PDB entry 6TUT | electron microscopy, 3.25 A resolution | chains B and C of the 18 polymer chains in the assembly

# Chain B
Molecule: DNA-directed RNA polymerase III subunit RPC2
Organism: Saccharomyces cerevisiae S288C
Notes: EC 2.7.7.6
Reference sequence: P22276 (RPC2_YEAST); residue numbers follow UniProt; this construct covers 1-1149
Sequence (1149 residues; row label = number of the first residue in the row):
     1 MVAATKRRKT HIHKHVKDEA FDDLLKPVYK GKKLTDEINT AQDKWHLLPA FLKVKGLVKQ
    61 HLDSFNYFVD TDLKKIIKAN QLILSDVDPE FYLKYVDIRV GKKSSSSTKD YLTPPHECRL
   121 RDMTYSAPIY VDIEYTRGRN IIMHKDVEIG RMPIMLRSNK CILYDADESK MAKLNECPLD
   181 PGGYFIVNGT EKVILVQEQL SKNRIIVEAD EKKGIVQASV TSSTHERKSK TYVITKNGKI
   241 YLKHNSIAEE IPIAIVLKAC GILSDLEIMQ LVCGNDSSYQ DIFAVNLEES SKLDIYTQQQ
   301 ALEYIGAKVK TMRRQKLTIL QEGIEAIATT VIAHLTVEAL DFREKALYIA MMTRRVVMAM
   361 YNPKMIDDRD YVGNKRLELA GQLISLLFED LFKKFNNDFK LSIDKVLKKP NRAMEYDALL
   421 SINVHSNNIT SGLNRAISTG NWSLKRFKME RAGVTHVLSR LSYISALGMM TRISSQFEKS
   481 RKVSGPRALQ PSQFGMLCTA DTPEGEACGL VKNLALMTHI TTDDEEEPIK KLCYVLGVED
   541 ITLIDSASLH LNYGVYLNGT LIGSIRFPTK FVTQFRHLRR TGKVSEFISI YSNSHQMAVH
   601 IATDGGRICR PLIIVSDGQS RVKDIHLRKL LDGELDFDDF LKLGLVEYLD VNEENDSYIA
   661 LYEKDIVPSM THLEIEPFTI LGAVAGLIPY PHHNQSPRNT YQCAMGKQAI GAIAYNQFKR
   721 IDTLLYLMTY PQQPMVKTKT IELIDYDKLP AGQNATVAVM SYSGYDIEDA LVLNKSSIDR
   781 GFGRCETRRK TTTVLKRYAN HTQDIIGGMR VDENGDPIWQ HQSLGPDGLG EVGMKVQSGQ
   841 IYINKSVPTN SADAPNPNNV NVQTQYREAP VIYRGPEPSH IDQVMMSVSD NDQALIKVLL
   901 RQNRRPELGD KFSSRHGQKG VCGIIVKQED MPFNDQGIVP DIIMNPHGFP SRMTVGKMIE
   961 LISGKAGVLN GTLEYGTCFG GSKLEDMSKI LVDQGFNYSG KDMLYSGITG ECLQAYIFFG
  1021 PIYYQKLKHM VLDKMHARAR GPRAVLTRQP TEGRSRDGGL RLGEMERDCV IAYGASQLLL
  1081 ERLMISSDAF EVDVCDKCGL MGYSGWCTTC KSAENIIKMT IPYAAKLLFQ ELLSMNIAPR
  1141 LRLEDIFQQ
Disordered / not traced: 1-37, 849-863
Swiss-Prot annotation at these positions:
  - zinc finger: Cys-1095 to Cys-1110 (C4-type)
  - binding site (Zn(2+)): Cys-1095, Cys-1098, Cys-1107, Cys-1110
Metal / ion sites: Zn2+: Cys-1095, Cys-1098, Cys-1107, Cys-1110

# Chain C
Molecule: DNA-directed RNA polymerases I and III subunit RPAC1
Organism: Saccharomyces cerevisiae S288C
Reference sequence: P07703 (RPAC1_YEAST); numbering as in UniProt (aligned over 1-335)
Sequence (335 residues; row label = number of the first residue in the row):
     1 MSNIVGIEYN RVTNTTSTDF PGFSKDAENE WNVEKFKKDF EVNISSLDAR EANFDLINID
    61 TSIANAFRRI MISEVPSVAA EYVYFFNNTS VIQDEVLAHR IGLVPLKVDP DMLTWVDSNL
   121 PDDEKFTDEN TIVLSLNVKC TRNPDAPKGS TDPKELYNNA HVYARDLKFE PQGRQSTTFA
   181 DCPVVPADPD ILLAKLRPGQ EISLKAHCIL GIGGDHAKFS PVSTASYRLL PQINILQPIK
   241 GESARRFQKC FPPGVIGIDE GSDEAYVKDA RKDTVSREVL RYEEFADKVK LGRVRNHFIF
   301 NVESAGAMTP EEIFFKSVRI LKNKAEYLKN CPITQ
Disordered / not traced: 1
Swiss-Prot annotation at these positions:
  - modified residue: Ser-2 (N-acetylserine), Ser-17 (Phosphoserine)

# Chain B / chain C interface
Pairs across the interface (75; chain B residue first):
  Phe-718(B) / Val-91(C)  hydrophobic
  Phe-718(B) / Gln-93(C)
  Thr-729(B) / Val-96(C)
  Tyr-730(B) / Arg-100(C)  hydrogen bond
  Lys-775(B) / Gly-214(C)
  Lys-775(B) / Asp-215(C)
  Ser-776(B) / Ala-217(C)
  Asp-779(B) / His-99(C)  hydrogen bond (backbone-side chain)
  Asp-779(B) / His-216(C)  salt bridge
  Asp-779(B) / Ala-217(C)  hydrogen bond (side chain-backbone)
  Arg-780(B) / His-99(C)
  Arg-780(B) / Ala-217(C)
  Arg-784(B) / His-99(C)  hydrogen bond
  Glu-786(B) / Gln-93(C)  hydrogen bond
  Arg-788(B) / Gln-93(C)
  Arg-901(B) / Gln-93(C)
  Arg-901(B) / Glu-95(C)  salt bridge
  Asn-903(B) / Glu-95(C)
  Lys-927(B) / Gly-214(C)
  Gln-928(B) / Ile-72(C)
  Glu-929(B) / Arg-68(C)  hydrogen bond (backbone-side chain)
  Glu-929(B) / Arg-69(C)  hydrogen bond (backbone-side chain)
  Glu-929(B) / Ser-73(C)
  Asp-930(B) / Arg-69(C)  salt bridge
  Phe-933(B) / Arg-68(C)
  Phe-933(B) / Ser-226(C)
  Phe-933(B) / Tyr-227(C)
  Asn-934(B) / Ser-226(C)
  Asp-935(B) / Arg-228(C)
  Asp-935(B) / Arg-293(C)  salt bridge
  Gly-937(B) / Thr-224(C)
  Gly-937(B) / Ser-226(C)
  Val-992(B) / Glu-278(C)
  Gly-995(B) / Thr-274(C)  hydrogen bond (backbone-side chain)
  Gly-995(B) / Ser-276(C)
  Phe-996(B) / Ser-276(C)
  Phe-996(B) / Glu-278(C)
  Asn-997(B) / Ser-276(C)
  Asn-997(B) / Arg-277(C)
  Asn-997(B) / Glu-278(C)
  Tyr-998(B) / Glu-278(C)  hydrogen bond (backbone-side chain)
  Tyr-998(B) / Arg-281(C)
  Lys-1001(B) / Arg-277(C)  hydrogen bond (backbone-side chain)
  Asp-1002(B) / Arg-277(C)
  Met-1003(B) / Arg-293(C)
  Tyr-1005(B) / Arg-228(C)
  Tyr-1005(B) / Leu-229(C)  hydrogen bond (side chain-backbone)
  Tyr-1005(B) / Arg-293(C)  hydrogen bond
  Ser-1006(B) / Asn-65(C)
  Gly-1007(B) / Asn-65(C)  hydrogen bond (backbone-side chain)
  Gly-1007(B) / Arg-68(C)  hydrogen bond (backbone-side chain)
  Gly-1007(B) / Arg-69(C)  hydrogen bond (backbone-side chain)
  Ile-1008(B) / Asn-65(C)  hydrogen bond (backbone-side chain)
  Ile-1008(B) / Arg-69(C)
  Thr-1009(B) / Thr-61(C)
  Thr-1009(B) / Asn-65(C)
  Gly-1010(B) / Thr-61(C)  hydrogen bond (backbone-side chain)
  Gly-1010(B) / Asn-65(C)
  Gly-1010(B) / Tyr-227(C)  hydrogen bond (backbone-side chain)
  Glu-1011(B) / Thr-15(C)
  Glu-1011(B) / Thr-16(C)
  Glu-1011(B) / Thr-61(C)
  Cys-1012(B) / Thr-15(C)
  Cys-1012(B) / Leu-229(C)  hydrophobic
  Leu-1013(B) / Val-12(C)
  Gln-1014(B) / Arg-11(C)
  Gln-1014(B) / Val-12(C)  hydrogen bond (backbone-backbone)
  Gln-1014(B) / Thr-15(C)
  Tyr-1016(B) / Ile-7(C)
  Tyr-1016(B) / Glu-8(C)  hydrogen bond (side chain-backbone)
  Tyr-1016(B) / Tyr-9(C)
  Tyr-1016(B) / Asn-10(C)
  Tyr-1016(B) / Arg-11(C)  hydrogen bond (side chain-backbone)
  Tyr-1016(B) / Val-12(C)
  Tyr-1016(B) / Arg-277(C)
Other interface residues (no listed pair), chain B (43 interface residues in all): Gly-781, His-880, Arg-905, Gln-936
Other interface residues (no listed pair), chain C (39 interface residues in all): Val-5, Asp-94, Leu-103, Val-275

# Overview
43 residues of chain B and 39 residues of chain C are in contact; the contacts include 21 hydrogen bonds and 4
salt bridges. Among the polar pairs are Asp-779(B)/His-216(C), Arg-901(B)/Glu-95(C) and Asp-930(B)/Arg-69(C).
From UniProt: 4 Zn2+-binding residues on chain B.
Chain B is DNA-directed RNA polymerase III subunit RPC2 and chain C is DNA-directed RNA polymerases I and III
subunit RPAC1, both from Saccharomyces cerevisiae S288C; the structure, Cryo-EM structure of the RNA
Polymerase III-Maf1 complex, was determined by electron microscopy.
